PDB entry 1UMA | X-ray diffraction, 2.00 A resolution | chains H and I of the 3 polymer chains in the assembly

[Chain H]
Molecule: Alpha-thrombin
Organism: Homo sapiens
Notes: EC 3.4.21.5
UniProt: P00734 (THRB_HUMAN); the construct lacks a stretch of the UniProt sequence and is renumbered around it, so the offset changes along the chain: 16-36 = UniProt 364-384; 37-60 = UniProt 386-409; 61-77 = UniProt 419-435; 78-97 = UniProt 437-456; 7 more segments
Sequence (259 residues; row label = number of the first residue in the row; note: 2 numbers in that range are skipped by the numbering (no residue carries them; nothing is unmodelled there); a row labelled like 60A-60I holds insertion residues (60A, then the next letters in order)):
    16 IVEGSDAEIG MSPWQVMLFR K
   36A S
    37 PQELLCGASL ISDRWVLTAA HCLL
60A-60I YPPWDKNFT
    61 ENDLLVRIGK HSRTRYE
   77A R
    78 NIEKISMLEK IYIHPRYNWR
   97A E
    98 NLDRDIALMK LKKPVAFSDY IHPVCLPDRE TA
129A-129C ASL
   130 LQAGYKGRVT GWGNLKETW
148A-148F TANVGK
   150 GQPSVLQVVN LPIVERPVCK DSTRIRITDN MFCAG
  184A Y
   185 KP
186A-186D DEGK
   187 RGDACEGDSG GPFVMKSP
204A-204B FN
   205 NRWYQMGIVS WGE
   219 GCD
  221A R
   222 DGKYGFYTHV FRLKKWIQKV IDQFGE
Unresolved in the structure: 148A-148F
Disulfide bonds: Cys42-Cys58, Cys168-Cys182, Cys191-Cys220
Glycans and other covalent adducts: N-acetylglucosamine (NAG) linked to Asn60G; n,N-dimethylcarbamoyl-alpha-azalysine (IN2) linked to Ser195
Ligand contacts:
  - n,N-dimethylcarbamoyl-alpha-azalysine (IN2), molecule 1: His57, Tyr60A, Trp60D, Lys60F, Glu97A, Asn98, Leu99, Ile174, Trp215, Gly216
  - n,N-dimethylcarbamoyl-alpha-azalysine (IN2), molecule 2: His57, Trp60D, Asp189, Ala190, Cys191, Glu192, Gly193, Ser214, Trp215, Gly216, Gly219, Cys220
UniProt features mapped onto this chain:
  - region: Ala183 to Val200 (High affinity receptor-binding region which is also known as the TP508 peptide)
  - active site (Charge relay system): His57, Asp102, Ser195
  - glycosylation: Asn60G (N-linked (GlcNAc...) (complex) asparagine)

[Chain I]
Molecule: Hirudin I
Organism: Hirudo medicinalis
UniProt: P28501 (ITHA_HIRME); residues 55-64 here = UniProt positions 55-64
Sequence (10 residues; row label = number of the first residue in the row):
    55 DFEEIPEEYL
Modified positions: Tyr63 (o-sulfo-l-tyrosine; TYS)

[Interface between chain H and chain I]
Pairs across the interface (23):
  Phe34(H) with Phe56(I), hydrophobic
  Lys36(H) with Leu64(I)
  Gln38(H) with Phe56(I); Glu57(I); Leu64(I)
  Leu40(H) with Phe56(I)
  Leu65(H) with Ile59(I), hydrophobic; Tyr63(I)
  Arg67(H) with Ile59(I)
  Arg73(H) with Asp55(I), salt bridge; Phe56(I)
  Thr74(H) with Asp55(I); Phe56(I); Glu57(I), hydrogen bond (backbone-backbone)
  Arg75(H) with Glu57(I)
  Tyr76(H) with Glu57(I), hydrogen bond (backbone-side chain); Glu58(I); Pro60(I); Tyr63(I)
  Glu80(H) with Tyr63(I)
  Lys81(H) with Tyr63(I)
  Ile82(H) with Tyr63(I)
  Met84(H) with Tyr63(I)
Other interface residues (no listed pair), chain H (15 interface residues in all): Glu39

[Summary]
15 residues of chain H face 8 of chain I across their interface, with 2 hydrogen bonds and 1 salt bridge.
Among the polar pairs are Arg73(H)-Asp55(I), Tyr76(H)-Glu57(I) and Thr74(H)-Glu57(I). Ligands of chain H:
n,N-dimethylcarbamoyl-alpha-azalysine. Covalently linked N-acetylglucosamine: at Asn60G(H). Covalently linked
n,N-dimethylcarbamoyl-alpha-azalysine: at Ser195(H).
Chain H is Alpha-thrombin (Homo sapiens) and chain I is Hirudin I (Hirudo medicinalis); the structure,
Alpha-thrombin (hirugen) complexed with na-(n,n-dimethylcarbamoyl)-alpha-azalysine, was determined by X-ray
diffraction.
